Entry 5XPR (X-ray diffraction, 3.60 A resolution); this record covers chain A.

== Chain A ==
Name: Endothelin B receptor, Endolysin
Source organism: Homo sapiens
Notes: EC 3.2.1.17
UniProt: chimeric construct of P24530, P00720: residues 66-303 from P24530 (EDNRB_HUMAN) positions 66-303 (same numbers); residues 1018-1118 from P00720 positions 61-161 (UniProt number = residue number - 957); residues 311-407 from P24530 (EDNRB_HUMAN) positions 311-407 (same numbers)
Chain sequence (464 residues; each row starts with the number of its first residue):
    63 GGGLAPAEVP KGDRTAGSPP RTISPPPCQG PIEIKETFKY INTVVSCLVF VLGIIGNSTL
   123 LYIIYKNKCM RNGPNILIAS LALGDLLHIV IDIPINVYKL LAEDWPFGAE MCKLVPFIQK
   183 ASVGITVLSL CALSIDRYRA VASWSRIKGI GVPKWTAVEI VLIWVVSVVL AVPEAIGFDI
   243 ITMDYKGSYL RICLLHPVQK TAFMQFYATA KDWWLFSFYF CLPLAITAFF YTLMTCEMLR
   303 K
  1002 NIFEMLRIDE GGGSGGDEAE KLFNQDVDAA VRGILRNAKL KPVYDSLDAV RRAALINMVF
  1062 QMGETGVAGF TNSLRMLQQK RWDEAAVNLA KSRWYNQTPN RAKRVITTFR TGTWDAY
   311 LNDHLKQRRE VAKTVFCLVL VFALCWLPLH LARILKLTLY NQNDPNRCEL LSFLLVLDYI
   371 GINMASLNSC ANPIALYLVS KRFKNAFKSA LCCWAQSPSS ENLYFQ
Disordered / not traced: 63-89, 1012-1023, 403-416
Disulfides: Cys-90/Cys-358, Cys-174/Cys-255
Construct notes: expression tag (63-65, 408-416); engineered mutation Tyr-124 (Arg in P24530), Ala-270 (Lys in P24530), Ala-342 (Ser in P24530), Ala-381 (Ile in P24530), Ala-396 (Cys in P24530), Ala-400 (Cys in P24530), Ala-405 (Cys in P24530), Ala-1054 (Cys97 in P00720), Arg-1094 (Ile137 in P00720); linker (1002-1017)
Ligand contacts: bosentan (K86; 4-tert-butyl-N-[6-(2-hydroxyethyloxy)-5-(2-methoxyphenoxy)-2-pyrimidin-2-yl-pyrimidin-4-yl]benzenesulfonamide): His-150, Asp-154, Asn-158, Val-177, Pro-178, Gln-181, Lys-182, Val-185, Glu-236, Phe-240, Cys-255, Lys-273, Leu-277, Tyr-281, Trp-336, Leu-339, His-340, Arg-343, Ile-372, Ala-375, Ser-376
Swiss-Prot annotation at these positions:
  - binding site (substrate): Phe-1061, Ser-1074, Asn-1089
  - lipidation (S-palmitoyl cysteine): Cys-402, Cys-403
From the paper describing this entry:
  - binding site for bosentan: Asp-154, Lys-182, Lys-273, Arg-343
  - mutagenesis - D154A (8- and 21-fold): decreased binding to bosentan
  - mutagenesis - D154A (21-fold): decreased binding to K-8794

== Overview ==
Bound to chain A: bosentan. From UniProt: 3 substrate-binding residues. From the paper: a binding site for
bosentan at Asp-154, Lys-182 and Lys-273 among others; D154A reduces binding to bosentan.
Chain A is Endothelin B receptor, Endolysin (Homo sapiens); the structure, Human endothelin receptor type-B in
complex with antagonist bosentan, was determined by X-ray diffraction (same publication as 5X93).
